Entry 9B2T (electron microscopy, 2.99 A resolution); this record covers chains J and C of the 11 polymer chains in the assembly.

[Chain J]
Molecule: 601 DNA
Organism: synthetic construct
Sequence (185 nucleotides; numbered -92 to 92; the number before each row is that of its first residue; numbers below 1 keep their minus sign (DG-92 is residue -92)):
   -92 GTCGCTGTTC GCGACCGGCA ATCGATGTAT ATATCTGACA CGTGCCTGGA GACTAGGGAG
   -32 TAATCCCCTT GGCGGTTAAA ACGCGGGGGA CAGCGCGTAC GTGCGTTTAA GCGGTGCTAG
    28 AGCTGTCTAC GACCAATTGA GCGGCCTCGG CACCGGGATT CTGATGGGCG GCCGCGTATA
    88 GGGTC
Disordered / not traced: -92 to -79, 79-92

[Chain C]
Protein: Histone H2A
Organism: Xenopus laevis
UniProt: Q6AZJ8 (Q6AZJ8_XENLA); residues 0-129 here correspond to UniProt positions 1-130 (UniProt number = residue number + 1)
Sequence (130 residues; each row starts with the number of its first residue; numbering starts at 0):
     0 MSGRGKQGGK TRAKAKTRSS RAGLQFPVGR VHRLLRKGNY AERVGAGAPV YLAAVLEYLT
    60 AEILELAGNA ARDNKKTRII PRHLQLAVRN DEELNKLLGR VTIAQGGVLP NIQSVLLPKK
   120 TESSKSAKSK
Disordered / not traced: 0-15, 119-129

[Interface between chain J and chain C]
Pairs across the interface - 11 pairs, chain J then chain C:
  DG38(J) - Arg42(C)  sugar contact
  DG38(J) - Val43(C)  sugar contact
  DG38(J) - Gly44(C)  phosphate contact
  DG38(J) - Ala45(C)  phosphate contact
  DA39(J) - Arg42(C)  phosphate contact
  DA39(J) - Val43(C)  hydrogen bond to the phosphate
  DG48(J) - Arg29(C)  phosphate contact
  DC49(J) - Arg29(C)  salt bridge to the phosphate
  DC58(J) - Thr76(C)  phosphate contact
  DA59(J) - Thr76(C)  hydrogen bond to the phosphate
  DA59(J) - Arg77(C)  hydrogen bond to the phosphate
Interface residues without a listed pair, chain C (9 interface residues in all): Glu41, Lys75

[Summary]
The interface between chain J and chain C involves 6 residues on one side and 9 on the other; the contacts
include 3 hydrogen bonds and 1 salt bridge. Polar contacts include DA39(J)-Val43(C), DA59(J)-Thr76(C) and
DA59(J)-Arg77(C).
Here chain J is 601 DNA (synthetic construct) and chain C is Histone H2A (Xenopus laevis). Entry 9B2T (Haspin
bound to nucleosome in position 2) was determined by electron microscopy, deposited together with 9B2S and
9B2U.
